Entry 8APB (electron microscopy, 3.80 A resolution); this record covers chains G1 and H1 of the 42 polymer chains in the assembly.

== Chain G1 ==
Name: ATP synthase gamma subunit
Organism: Trypanosoma brucei brucei
Notes: EC 3.6.3.14
UniProt: A0A161CM65 (A0A161CM65_TRYBB); numbering as in UniProt (aligned over 1-305)
Amino-acid sequence (305 residues; each row starts with the number of its first residue):
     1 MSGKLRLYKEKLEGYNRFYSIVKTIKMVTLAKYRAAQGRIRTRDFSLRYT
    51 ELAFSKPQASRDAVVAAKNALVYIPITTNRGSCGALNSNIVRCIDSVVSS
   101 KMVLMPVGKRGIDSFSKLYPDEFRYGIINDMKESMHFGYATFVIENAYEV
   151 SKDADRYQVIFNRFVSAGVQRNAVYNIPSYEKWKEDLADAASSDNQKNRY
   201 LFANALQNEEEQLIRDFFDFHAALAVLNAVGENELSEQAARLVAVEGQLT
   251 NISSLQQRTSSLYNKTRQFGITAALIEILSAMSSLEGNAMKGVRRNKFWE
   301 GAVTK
Unresolved in the structure: 1, 302-305

== Chain H1 ==
Name: subunit delta
Organism: Trypanosoma brucei brucei
UniProt: Q586H1 (Q586H1_TRYB2); numbering as in UniProt (aligned over 1-182)
Amino-acid sequence (182 residues; each row starts with the number of its first residue):
     1 MFRTFGRRLVSCTLPLLQSAPHDLPEGFEFMEHKVVNKDIHAPHENLETL
    51 RLTLTRQDEFLLREEPVKCVTVTGTNGEYGIYPGHAYKIVQLNPSPLTVE
   101 YTDGTTKKYFVSGGFAHINNEGSCDVNTVECTLLDDLDLAIAEKELAAQQ
   151 AALGSAKDDKAKSVVEIRISVIEAVIAALKHH
Unresolved in the structure: 1-21
Small-molecule neighbours: UTP (uridine 5'-triphosphate): Asn76, Tyr79, Lys88

== How chain G1 and chain H1 interact ==
Contacting residue pairs - 74 pairs, chain G1 then chain H1:
  Arg39(G1) with Asp58(H1), salt bridge
  Arg41(G1) with Phe60(H1)
  Thr42(G1) with Asp58(H1); Phe60(H1)
  Asp44(G1) with Phe30(H1); Met31(H1); Glu32(H1), hydrogen bond (side chain-backbone); His33(H1), salt bridge
  Phe45(G1) with His33(H1); Thr55(H1); Phe60(H1), hydrophobic; Arg63(H1); Glu64(H1)
  Ser46(G1) with Asp58(H1), hydrogen bond; Asn127(H1)
  Leu47(G1) with Phe28(H1), hydrophobic; Met31(H1), hydrophobic
  Arg48(G1) with Val35(H1); Thr53(H1), hydrogen bond; Glu64(H1), salt bridge; Asp125(H1), salt bridge
  Tyr49(G1) with Val35(H1), hydrophobic; Tyr87(H1); His117(H1); Asn119(H1); Asp125(H1)
  Thr50(G1) with Phe28(H1)
  Glu51(G1) with Phe28(H1); Met31(H1); His33(H1); Lys34(H1), salt bridge
  Phe54(G1) with Glu26(H1)
  Ser55(G1) with Glu26(H1), hydrogen bond
  Lys56(G1) with Glu26(H1)
  Ser60(G1) with Asp23(H1), hydrogen bond
  Cys93(G1) with His22(H1), hydrogen bond
  Ser96(G1) with His22(H1)
  His136(G1) with Gln57(H1)
  Phe137(G1) with Gln57(H1), hydrogen bond (backbone-side chain); Val129(H1), hydrophobic
  Arg163(G1) with Phe30(H1); Met31(H1)
  Arg171(G1) with Phe30(H1)
  Asn172(G1) with Leu24(H1); Pro25(H1)
  Ala173(G1) with Pro25(H1); Phe30(H1), hydrophobic
  Val174(G1) with Leu24(H1), hydrophobic; Pro25(H1), hydrogen bond (backbone-backbone); Glu26(H1); Gly27(H1), hydrogen bond (backbone-backbone)
  Tyr175(G1) with Gly27(H1); Phe28(H1), hydrophobic; Met31(H1), hydrogen bond
  Asn198(G1) with Asn37(H1)
  Leu201(G1) with Lys38(H1); Ile40(H1), hydrophobic
  Ala205(G1) with Tyr87(H1), hydrophobic
  Leu206(G1) with Ile89(H1), hydrophobic
  Glu209(G1) with Lys88(H1), salt bridge; Ile89(H1)
  Leu213(G1) with Gln91(H1); Phe115(H1)
  Asp216(G1) with Gln91(H1), hydrogen bond; Phe115(H1)
  Phe217(G1) with Phe115(H1); His117(H1)
  Phe220(G1) with Gly114(H1); Asn127(H1)
  His221(G1) with His117(H1), hydrogen bond
  Leu227(G1) with Gln57(H1); Asp58(H1)
  Asn228(G1) with Met31(H1); Asp58(H1), hydrogen bond
Interface residues without a listed pair, chain G1 (47 interface residues in all): Arg43, Leu52, Val97, Met135, Ile160, Phe161, Val165, Asn176, Phe202, Leu224
Interface residues without a listed pair, chain H1 (36 interface residues in all): Glu59, Ser123

== Overview ==
Chain G1 and chain H1 form an interface of 47 and 36 residues respectively, with 13 hydrogen bonds and 6 salt
bridges. Polar pairs include Arg39(G1)-Asp58(H1), Asp44(G1)-His33(H1) and Arg48(G1)-Glu64(H1). Chain H1 binds
UTP.
Here chain G1 is ATP synthase gamma subunit and chain H1 is subunit delta, both from Trypanosoma brucei
brucei. Entry 8APB (rotational state 1b of the Trypanosoma brucei mitochondrial ATP synthase dimer) was
determined by electron microscopy (same publication as 8AP6, 8AP7, 8AP8, 8AP9, 8APA, 8APC and 7 further
entries).
